Entry 1Z0C (X-ray diffraction, 1.55 A resolution); this record covers chain A.

Chain A:
Protein: Putative protease La homolog type
Source organism: Archaeoglobus fulgidus
Notes: EC 3.4.21.53; fragment: proteolytic domain
Reference sequence: O29883 (LONH_ARCFU); residues 415-621 here = UniProt positions 415-621
Amino-acid sequence (207 residues; each row starts with the number of its first residue):
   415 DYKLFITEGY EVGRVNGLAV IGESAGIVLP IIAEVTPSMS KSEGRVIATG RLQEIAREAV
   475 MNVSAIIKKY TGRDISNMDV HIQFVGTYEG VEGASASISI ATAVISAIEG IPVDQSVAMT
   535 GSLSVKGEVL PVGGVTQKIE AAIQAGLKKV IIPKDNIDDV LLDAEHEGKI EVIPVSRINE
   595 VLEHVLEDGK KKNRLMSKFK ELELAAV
Disordered / not traced: 415, 454-456, 619-621
Construct notes: engineered mutation Ala508 (Asp in O29883)
From the paper describing this entry:
  - contacts within the chain: Thr534-Lys552 (hydrogen bond), Gly547-Lys552
  - conformationally variable residues: Phe498 to Ala510
  - catalytic residues: Ser509
  - catalytic residues: Lys552 (proposed by the authors, not directly observed)
  - mutagenesis - S509A: abolished catalytic activity
  - mutagenesis - E506A: decreased catalytic activity

Overview:
The paper reports catalytic residues Ser509 and Lys552; S509A abolishes catalytic activity.
Chain A is Putative protease La homolog type (Archaeoglobus fulgidus); the structure, Crystal Structure of A.
fulgidus Lon proteolytic domain D508A mutant, was determined by X-ray diffraction together with 1Z0B, 1Z0E,
1Z0G and 1Z0W from the same study.
